Entry 8JHI (electron microscopy, 3.20 A resolution); this record covers chains A and N of the 5 polymer chains in the assembly.

Chain A:
Molecule: Guanine nucleotide-binding protein G(s) subunit alpha isoforms XLas
Source organism: Homo sapiens
UniProtKB: Q5JWF2 (GNAS1_HUMAN); the construct has insertions or renumbered stretches relative to UniProt, so the offset changes along the chain: 7-56 = UniProt 655-704; 193-195 = UniProt 705-707; 204-253 = UniProt 847-896; 264-394 = UniProt 907-1037
Sequence (248 residues; each row starts with the number of its first residue; note: 146 numbers in that range are skipped by the numbering (no residue carries them; nothing is unmodelled there)):
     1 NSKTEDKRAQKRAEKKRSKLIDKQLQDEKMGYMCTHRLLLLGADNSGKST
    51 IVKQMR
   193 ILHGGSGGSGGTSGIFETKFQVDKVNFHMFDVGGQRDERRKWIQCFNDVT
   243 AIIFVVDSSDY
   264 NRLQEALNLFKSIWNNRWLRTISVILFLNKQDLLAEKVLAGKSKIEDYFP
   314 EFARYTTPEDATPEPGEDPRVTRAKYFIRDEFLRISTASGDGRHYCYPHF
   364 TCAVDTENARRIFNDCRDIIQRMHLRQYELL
Disordered / not traced: 193-205
Differences from the reference sequence: expression tag (1-6); engineered mutation Asp44 (Gly692 in Q5JWF2), Asn45 (Glu693 in Q5JWF2), Asp249 (Ala892 in Q5JWF2), Asp252 (Ser895 in Q5JWF2), Ala372 (Ile1015 in Q5JWF2), Ile375 (Val1018 in Q5JWF2); linker (196-203)
Curated features (UniProtKB/Swiss-Prot):
  - region: Arg37 to Ala43, Ser46 to Thr50 (G1 motif), Phe219 to Arg228 (G3 motif), Ile288 to Asp295 (G4 motif), Thr364 to Thr369 (G5 motif)
  - binding site (GTP): Gly42, Ala43, Ser46 to Thr50, Asp223 to Gln227, Asn292 to Asp295, Ala366
  - binding site (Mg(2+)): Ser49, Thr204
  - modified residue: Ser352 (Phosphoserine)

Chain N:
Molecule: Nb35
Source organism: Homo sapiens
Sequence (126 residues; row label = number of the first residue in the row):
    24 QVQLQESGGGLVQPGGSLRLSCAASGFTFSNYKMNWVRQAPGKGLEWVSD
    74 ISQSGASISYTGSVKGRFTISRDNAKNTLYLQMNSLKPEDTAVYYCARCP
   124 APFTRDCFDVTSTTYAYRGQGTQVTV
Disulfide bonds: Cys45-Cys119, Cys122-Cys130

Chain A / chain N interface:
Residue-residue contacts (19; chain A residue first):
  Arg228(A) - Thr137(N)
  Asp229(A) - Thr134(N)
  Asp229(A) - Ser135(N)  hydrogen bond (side chain-backbone)
  Asp229(A) - Thr137(N)  hydrogen bond
  Glu230(A) - Thr137(N)
  Arg232(A) - Phe131(N)
  Gln267(A) - Trp70(N)
  Asn271(A) - Trp70(N)
  Leu272(A) - Phe131(N)  hydrophobic
  Ser275(A) - Asp129(N)
  Ser275(A) - Cys130(N)  hydrogen bond (side chain-backbone)
  Ser275(A) - Phe131(N)
  Asn278(A) - Arg128(N)  hydrogen bond
  Asn278(A) - Asp129(N)
  Asn279(A) - Asp129(N)  hydrogen bond (backbone-side chain)
  Tyr311(A) - Gly85(N)
  Pro313(A) - Gly85(N)
  Pro313(A) - Lys88(N)
  Glu314(A) - Lys88(N)  salt bridge
Also at the interface, not in a pair above, chain A (19 interface residues in all): Arg231, Asn264, Glu268, Lys274, Arg283, Ser352
Also at the interface, not in a pair above, chain N (16 interface residues in all): Lys66, Thr84, Ser86, Pro123, Val133, Tyr138

In short:
19 residues of chain A and 16 residues of chain N are in contact, with 5 hydrogen bonds and 1 salt bridge.
Polar contacts include Glu314(A)-Lys88(N), Asp229(A)-Ser135(N) and Asp229(A)-Thr137(N). From UniProt: 17
GTP-binding residues and Mg2+-binding residues Ser49(A) and Thr204(A) on chain A.
Chain A is Guanine nucleotide-binding protein G(s) subunit alpha isoforms XLas and chain N is Nb35, both from
Homo sapiens; the structure, FZD3-Gs complex, was determined by electron microscopy together with 8J9N and
8JHB from the same study.
